PDB entry 7K8W | electron microscopy, 3.60 A resolution | chains A and G of the 7 polymer chains in the assembly

# Chain A (and G)
Molecule: Spike glycoprotein
Source organism: Severe acute respiratory syndrome coronavirus 2
Notes: chain G of this document is another copy of the same molecule, construct and numbering; everything in this record applies to it too
Reference sequence: P0DTC2 (SPIKE_SARS2); residue numbers follow UniProt; this construct covers 1-1213
Chain sequence (1259 residues; each row starts with the number of its first residue):
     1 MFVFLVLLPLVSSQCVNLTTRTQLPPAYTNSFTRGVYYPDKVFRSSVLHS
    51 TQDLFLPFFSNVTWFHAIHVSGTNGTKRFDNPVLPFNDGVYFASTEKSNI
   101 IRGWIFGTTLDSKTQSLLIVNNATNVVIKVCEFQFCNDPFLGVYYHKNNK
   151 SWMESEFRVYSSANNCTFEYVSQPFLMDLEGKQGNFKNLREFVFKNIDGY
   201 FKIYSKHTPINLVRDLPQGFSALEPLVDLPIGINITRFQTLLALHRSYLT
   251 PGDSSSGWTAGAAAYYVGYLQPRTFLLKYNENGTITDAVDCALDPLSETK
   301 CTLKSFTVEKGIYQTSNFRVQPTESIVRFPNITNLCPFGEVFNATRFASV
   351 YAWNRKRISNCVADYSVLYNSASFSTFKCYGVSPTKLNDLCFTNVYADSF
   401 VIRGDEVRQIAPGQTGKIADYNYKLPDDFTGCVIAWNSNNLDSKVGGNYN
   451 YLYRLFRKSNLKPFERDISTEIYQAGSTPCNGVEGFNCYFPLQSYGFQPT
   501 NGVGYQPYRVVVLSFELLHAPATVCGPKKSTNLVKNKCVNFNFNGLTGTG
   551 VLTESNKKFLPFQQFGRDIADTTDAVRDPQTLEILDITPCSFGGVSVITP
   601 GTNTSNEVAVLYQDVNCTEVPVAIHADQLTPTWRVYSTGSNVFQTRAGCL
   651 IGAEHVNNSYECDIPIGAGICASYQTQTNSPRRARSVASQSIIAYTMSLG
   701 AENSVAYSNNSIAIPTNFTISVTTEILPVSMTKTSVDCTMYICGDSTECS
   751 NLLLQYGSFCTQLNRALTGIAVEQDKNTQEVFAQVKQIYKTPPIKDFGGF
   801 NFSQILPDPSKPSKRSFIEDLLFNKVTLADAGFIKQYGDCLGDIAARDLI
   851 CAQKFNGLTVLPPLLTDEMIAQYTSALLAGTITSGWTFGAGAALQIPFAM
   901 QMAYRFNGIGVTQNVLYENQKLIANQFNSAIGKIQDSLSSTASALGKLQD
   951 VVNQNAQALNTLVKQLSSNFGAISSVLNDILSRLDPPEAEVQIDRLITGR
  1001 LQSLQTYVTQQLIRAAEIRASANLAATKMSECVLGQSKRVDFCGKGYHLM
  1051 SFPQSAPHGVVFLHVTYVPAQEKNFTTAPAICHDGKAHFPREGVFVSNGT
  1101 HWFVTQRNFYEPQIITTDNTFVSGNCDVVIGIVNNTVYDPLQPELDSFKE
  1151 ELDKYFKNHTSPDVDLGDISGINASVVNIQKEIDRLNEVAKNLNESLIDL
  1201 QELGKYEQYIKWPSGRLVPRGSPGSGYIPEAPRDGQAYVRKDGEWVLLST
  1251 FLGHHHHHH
Not modelled in the structure: 1-26, 70-81, 114-115, 144-165, 173-185, 243-262, 519, 621-640, 677-689, 812, 828-854, 1148-1259 (chain G: 1-26, 67-80, 144-164, 173-185, 243-263, 621-640, 677-689, 812, 828-855, 1148-1259)
Disulfide bonds: Cys131-Cys166, Cys291-Cys301, Cys336-Cys361, Cys379-Cys432, Cys391-Cys525, Cys480-Cys488, Cys538-Cys590, Cys617-Cys649, Cys662-Cys671, Cys738-Cys760, Cys743-Cys749, Cys1032-Cys1043, Cys1082-Cys1126
Covalently attached groups: N-acetylglucosamine (NAG) linked to Asn61, Asn122, Asn234, Asn282, Asn331, Asn343, Asn603, Asn616, Asn657, Asn709, Asn717, Asn801, Asn1074, Asn1098, Asn1134
Sequence notes: conflict Glu607 (Gln in P0DTC2), Pro986 (Lys in P0DTC2), Pro987 (Val in P0DTC2); expression tag (1214-1259)
Swiss-Prot annotation at these positions:
  - region: Asn280 to Cys301 (Putative superantigen), Arg403 to Asp405 (Integrin-binding motif), Asn448 to Phe456 (Immunodominant HLA epitope recognized by the CD8+), Pro681 to Ala684 (Putative superantigen), Ser816 to Tyr837 (Fusion peptide 1), Lys835 to Phe855 (Fusion peptide 2), Asp1163 to Glu1202 (Heptad repeat 2)
  - site (Cleavage): Arg685, Ser686, Arg815, Ser816
  - glycosylation: Asn17 (N-linked (GlcNAc...) (complex) asparagine), Asn61 (N-linked (GlcNAc...) (hybrid) asparagine), Asn74 (N-linked (GlcNAc...) (complex) asparagine), Asn122 (N-linked (GlcNAc...) (hybrid) asparagine), Asn149 (N-linked (GlcNAc...) (complex) asparagine), Asn165 (N-linked (GlcNAc...) (complex) asparagine), Asn234 (N-linked (GlcNAc...) (high mannose) asparagine), Asn282 (N-linked (GlcNAc...) (complex) asparagine), Thr323 (O-linked (GalNAc) threonine), Ser325 (O-linked (HexNAc...) serine), Asn331 (N-linked (GlcNAc...) (complex) asparagine), Asn343 (N-linked (GlcNAc...) (complex) asparagine), Asn603 (N-linked (GlcNAc...) (hybrid) asparagine), Asn616 (N-linked (GlcNAc...) (complex) asparagine), Asn657 (N-linked (GlcNAc...) (complex) asparagine), Thr676 (O-linked (GlcNAc...) threonine), Thr678 (O-linked (GlcNAc...) threonine), Asn709 (N-linked (GlcNAc...) (high mannose) asparagine), Asn717 (N-linked (GlcNAc...) (hybrid) asparagine), Asn801 (N-linked (GlcNAc...) (hybrid) asparagine) and 6 more in UniProt
  - natural variant: Leu5 (L5F: In strain: Iota/B.1.526), Ser13 (S13I: In strain: Epsilon/B.1.427/B.1.429), Leu18 (L18F: In strain: Beta/B.1.351, Gamma/P.1 and 1 more), Thr19 (T19I: In strain: Omicron/BQ.1.1, Omicron/XBB.1.5 and 1 more; T19R: In strain: Delta/B.1.617.2, Omicron/BA.2 and 4 more), Thr20 (T20N: In strain: Gamma/P.1), Leu24 to Ala27 (sequence variant, change not given here; In strain: Omicron/BA.2, Omicron/BA.2.12.1 and 6 more), Pro26 (P26S: In strain: Gamma/P.1), Gln52 (Q52H: In strain: Omicron/EG.5.1), Ala67 (A67V: In strain: Eta/B.1.525, Omicron/BA.1), His69 to Val70 (deletion: In strain: Alpha/B.1.1.7, Eta/B.1.525 and 5 more), Gly75 (G75V: In strain: Lambda/C.37), Thr76 (T76I: In strain: Lambda/C.37), 82 further natural variant entries in UniProt
  - mutagenesis: His69 to Val70 (Increased incorporation of cleaved spike into virions), Asn121 (N121Q: Partial loss of biliverdin affinity), Arg190 (R190K: Partial loss of biliverdin affinity), Asn234 (N234Q: Increased resistance to neutralizing antibodies), Asn331 (N331Q: Reduced viral infectivity), Asn343 (N343Q: Reduced viral infectivity), Leu452 (L452R: Increased resistance to neutralizing antibodies. Decreases HLA binding to NF9 epitope. Increased binding affinity to human ACE2), Tyr453 (Y453F: Decreased HLA binding to NF9 epitope. Increased binding affinity to human ACE2), Ala475 (A475V: Increased resistance to neutralizing antibodies), Val483 (V483A: Increased resistance to neutralizing antibodies), Glu484 (E484D: Increased replication in human TMEM106B overexpressing cells), Phe490 (F490L: Increased resistance to neutralizing antibodies and human covalescent sera neutralization), 14 further mutagenesis entries in UniProt
What the authors report for this chain:
  - mutagenesis - R346S, N439K, N440K: decreased binding to C135

# Chain A / chain G interface
Residue-residue contacts (143; chain A residue first):
  Lys41(A) with Pro521(G); Phe562(G); Gln563(G); Gln564(G)
  Val42(A) with Gln563(G); Phe565(G); Arg567(G)
  Phe43(A) with Lys558(G); Phe559(G), hydrophobic; Gln563(G); Phe565(G), hydrogen bond (backbone-backbone); Gly566(G); Arg567(G), hydrogen bond (backbone-backbone)
  Val47(A) with Ile569(G), hydrophobic
  Tyr200(A) with Arg357(G), hydrogen bond; Asn394(G), hydrogen bond; Tyr396(G), hydrogen bond; Glu516(G), hydrogen bond
  Glu224(A) with Phe562(G)
  Pro225(A) with Phe562(G), hydrophobic
  Pro230(A) with Arg357(G)
  Tyr369(A) with Asp420(G), hydrogen bond
  Gly413(A) with Pro987(G)
  Thr415(A) with Asp985(G)
  Asp737(A) with Asn317(G)
  Met740(A) with Asn317(G); Arg319(G); Phe592(G), hydrophobic
  Gln755(A) with Ser968(G); Asn969(G), hydrogen bond (backbone-backbone); Phe970(G), hydrogen bond (backbone-backbone); Gly971(G)
  Tyr756(A) with Phe970(G), hydrophobic
  Gly757(A) with Ser968(G)
  Ser758(A) with Gln965(G), hydrogen bond (backbone-side chain)
  Phe759(A) with Gln965(G); Phe970(G), hydrophobic; Gly999(G); Gln1002(G); Ser1003(G)
  Gln762(A) with Thr961(G), hydrogen bond
  Asn764(A) with Gln314(G)
  Arg765(A) with Thr961(G)
  Gln784(A) with Asp1041(G), hydrogen bond
  Lys786(A) with Leu699(G)
  Gln787(A) with Ala701(G); Asn703(G), hydrogen bond
  Ile788(A) with Leu699(G), hydrophobic; Glu702(G); Asn703(G), hydrogen bond (backbone-backbone)
  Tyr789(A) with Asn703(G); Val705(G), hydrophobic
  Lys790(A) with Glu702(G); Asn703(G); Ser704(G); Val705(G), hydrogen bond (backbone-backbone)
  Pro792(A) with Tyr707(G), hydrophobic
  Asp796(A) with Tyr707(G), hydrogen bond (backbone-side chain); Asn709(G)
  Phe797(A) with Tyr707(G)
  Phe855(A) with Pro589(G), hydrophobic
  Asn856(A) with Ala570(G)
  Gly857(A) with Phe592(G)
  Pro862(A) with Ala647(G), hydrophobic
  Pro863(A) with Ala668(G), hydrogen bond (backbone-backbone)
  Leu864(A) with Pro665(G), hydrophobic; Gly667(G); Ala668(G); Gly669(G), hydrogen bond (backbone-backbone)
  Thr866(A) with Ala668(G)
  Met869(A) with Gly669(G)
  Gln872(A) with Leu699(G)
  Tyr873(A) with Leu699(G), hydrophobic
  Thr883(A) with Tyr707(G)
  Trp886(A) with Tyr1047(G)
  Thr887(A) with Tyr1047(G)
  Ala890(A) with Gly1046(G); Tyr1047(G), hydrophobic; Val1068(G)
  Gly891(A) with Val1068(G)
  Ala892(A) with Glu1072(G)
  Leu894(A) with Ala713(G); Ile714(G), hydrophobic; Pro715(G)
  Gln895(A) with Val705(G); Ala706(G), hydrogen bond (side chain-backbone); Tyr707(G); Ser708(G); Ser711(G), hydrogen bond; Ile712(G), hydrogen bond (side chain-backbone); Ala713(G), hydrogen bond (backbone-backbone)
  Ile896(A) with Tyr707(G); Ile712(G), hydrophobic; Arg1107(G)
  Pro897(A) with Tyr707(G), hydrophobic; Ser708(G); Asn709(G); Ser711(G); Ile712(G)
  Phe898(A) with Tyr707(G), hydrogen bond (backbone-side chain)
  Met900(A) with Thr1077(G); Pro1079(G), hydrophobic
  Tyr904(A) with Arg1107(G), hydrogen bond
  Thr912(A) with Phe1121(G)
  Gln913(A) with Phe1089(G); Pro1090(G), hydrogen bond (side chain-backbone)
  Asn914(A) with Ser1123(G), hydrogen bond
  Tyr917(A) with Pro1079(G); Phe1089(G), hydrophobic
  Glu918(A) with Ser1123(G), hydrogen bond; Gly1124(G)
  Gln920(A) with Ile1130(G)
  Val963(A) with Ala570(G), hydrophobic
  Asn978(A) with Thr547(G)
  Leu981(A) with Lys386(G)
  Ser982(A) with Lys386(G); Leu390(G); Thr547(G)
  Arg983(A) with Tyr380(G), hydrogen bond (side chain-backbone); Gly381(G); Val382(G); Ser383(G), hydrogen bond (backbone-backbone); Phe429(G); Thr430(G); Gly431(G)
  Leu984(A) with Gly381(G), hydrogen bond (backbone-backbone); Ser383(G); Lys386(G)
  Asp985(A) with Ser383(G); Pro384(G); Thr385(G)
  Asp994(A) with Arg995(G), salt bridge
  Gln1005(A) with Gln1002(G); Thr1006(G)
  Thr1009(A) with Thr1009(G)
  Leu1012(A) with Gln1010(G)
  Thr1027(A) with Arg1039(G)
  Ser1030(A) with Val1040(G); Asp1041(G), hydrogen bond
  Glu1031(A) with Arg1039(G), salt bridge; Val1040(G)
  Leu1034(A) with Val1040(G)
  Arg1039(A) with Arg1039(G)
Also at the interface, not in a pair above, chain A (93 interface residues in all): Tyr38, Ser45, Gly283, Asn370, Asp427, Ser735, Thr768, Ile794, Leu861, Leu865, Lys964, Ser967, Ile973, Arg1019, Gly1035, Glu1111, Glu1144, Leu1145
Also at the interface, not in a pair above, chain G (108 interface residues in all): Thr415, Gly416, Tyr421, His519, Ala520, Gly548, Lys557, Leu560, Asp571, Gln613, Ile666, Ile670, Met697, Gly700, Asn710, Gln957, Ile1013, Glu1017, Lys1045, Pro1069, Val1094, Asn1108, Val1128, Leu1145

# In short
The interface between chain A and chain G involves 93 residues on one side and 108 on the other; the contacts
include 31 hydrogen bonds and 2 salt bridges. Polar pairs include Asp994(A)-Arg995(G), Glu1031(A)-Arg1039(G)
and Tyr200(A)-Arg357(G). From the paper: R346S, N439K and N440K of chain A reduce binding to C135.
Chain A and chain G are both Spike glycoprotein (Severe acute respiratory syndrome coronavirus 2); the
structure, Structure of the SARS-CoV-2 S 2P trimer in complex with the human neutralizing antibody Fab
fragment ..., was determined by electron microscopy together with 7K8O, 7K8P, 7K8R, 7K8S, 7K8V and 7K8Z from
the same study.
